PDB entry 1L39 | X-ray diffraction, 1.85 A resolution | chain A

== Chain A ==
Molecule: T4 lysozyme
Source organism: Enterobacteria phage T4
Notes: EC 3.2.1.17
Reference sequence: P00720 (LYS_BPT4); residue numbers follow UniProt; this construct covers 1-164
Amino-acid sequence (164 residues; row label = number of the first residue in the row):
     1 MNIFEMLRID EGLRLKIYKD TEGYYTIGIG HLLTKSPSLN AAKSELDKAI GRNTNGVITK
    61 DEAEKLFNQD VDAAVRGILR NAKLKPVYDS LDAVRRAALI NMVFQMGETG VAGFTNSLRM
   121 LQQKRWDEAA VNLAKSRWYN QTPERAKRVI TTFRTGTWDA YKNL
Construct notes: engineered mutation Thr54 (Cys in P00720), Ala97 (Cys in P00720), Glu144 (Asn in P00720)
UniProt features mapped onto this chain:
  - active site (Proton donor/acceptor): Glu11, Asp20
  - binding site (substrate): Leu32, Phe104, Ser117, Asn132
  - mutagenesis: Glu11 (E11A/F/H/M/N: Complete loss of enzymatic activity; E11N: Loss of 84% of enzymatic activity; E11Q: Complete loss of activity), Asp20 (D20A/N/S/T: Complete loss of enzymatic activity; D20C: Nearly no effet on specific enzymatic activity; D20E/Q: Loss of 99% of enzymatic activity), Thr26 (T26E: Complete loss of activity at neutral pH; covalently bound substrate; T26H: Facilitates transglycosylation more effectively than hydrolysis; covalently bound substrate), Gly30 (G30A: Almost complete loss of enzymatic activity; G30F: Almost complete loss of enzymatic activity. The enzyme is destabilized by 1.5 kcal/mol), Ser117 (S117F: 10-fold decrease in enzymatic activity; S117I: 500-fold decrease in enzymatic activity; S117V: 50-fold decrease in enzymatic activity), Asn132 (N132I: 5-fold decrease in enzymatic activity; N132M/F: 2-fold decrease in enzymatic activity)

== Summary ==
Curated annotation (UniProt) lists active-site residues Glu11 and Asp20, 4 substrate-binding residues and 6
mutagenesis sites.
Chain A is T4 lysozyme (Enterobacteria phage T4); the structure, Contributions of engineered surface salt
bridges to the stability of T4 lysozyme, was determined by X-ray diffraction (same publication as 1L37, 1L38,
1L40 and 1L41).
